9D19 - chains D and E of the 8 polymer chains in the assembly; structure by electron microscopy, 2.88 A resolution.

[Chain D]
Protein: Isoform 5 of Calcium-activated potassium channel subunit alpha-1
From: Homo sapiens
UniProtKB: Q12791 (KCMA1_HUMAN), isoform Q12791-5; residues 1-1056 here correspond to UniProt positions 66-1121 (UniProt number = residue number + 65)
Amino-acid sequence (1056 residues; row label = number of the first residue in the row):
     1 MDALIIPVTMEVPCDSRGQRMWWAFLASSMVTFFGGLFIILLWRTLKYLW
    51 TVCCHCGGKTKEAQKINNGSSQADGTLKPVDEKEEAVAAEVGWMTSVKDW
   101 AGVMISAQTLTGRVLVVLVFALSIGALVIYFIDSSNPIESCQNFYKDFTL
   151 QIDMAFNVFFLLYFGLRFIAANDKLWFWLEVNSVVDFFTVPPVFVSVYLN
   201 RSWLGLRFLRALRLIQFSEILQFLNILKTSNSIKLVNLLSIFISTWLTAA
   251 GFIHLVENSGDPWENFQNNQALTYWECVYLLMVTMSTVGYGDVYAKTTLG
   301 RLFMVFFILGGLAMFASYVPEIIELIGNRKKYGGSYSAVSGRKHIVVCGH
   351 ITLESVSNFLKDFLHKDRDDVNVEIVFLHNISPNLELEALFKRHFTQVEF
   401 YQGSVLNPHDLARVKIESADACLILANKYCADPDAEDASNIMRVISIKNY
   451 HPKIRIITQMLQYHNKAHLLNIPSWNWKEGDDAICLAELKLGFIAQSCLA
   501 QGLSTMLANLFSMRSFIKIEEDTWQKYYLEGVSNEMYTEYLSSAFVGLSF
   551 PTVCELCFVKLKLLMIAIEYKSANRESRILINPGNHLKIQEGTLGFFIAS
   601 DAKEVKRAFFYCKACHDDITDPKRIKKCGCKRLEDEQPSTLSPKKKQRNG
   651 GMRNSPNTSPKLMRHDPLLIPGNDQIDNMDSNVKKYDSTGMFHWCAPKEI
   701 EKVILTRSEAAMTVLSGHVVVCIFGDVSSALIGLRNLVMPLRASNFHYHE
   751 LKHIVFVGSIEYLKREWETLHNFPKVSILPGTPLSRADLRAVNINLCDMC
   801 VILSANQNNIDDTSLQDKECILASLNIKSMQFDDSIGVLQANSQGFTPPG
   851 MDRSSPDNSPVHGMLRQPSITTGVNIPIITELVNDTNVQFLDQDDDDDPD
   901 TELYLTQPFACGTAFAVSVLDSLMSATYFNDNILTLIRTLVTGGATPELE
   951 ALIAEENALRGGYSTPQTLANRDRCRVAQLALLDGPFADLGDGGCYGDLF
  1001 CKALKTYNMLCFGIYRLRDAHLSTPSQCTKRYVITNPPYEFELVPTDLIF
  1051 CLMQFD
Disordered / not traced: 1-18, 55-90, 570-576, 616-680, 834-870
Bound ions: K+ site 1: T287 (shared with 1 residue of chain A; 1 residue of chain B; 1 residue of chain C); K+ site 2: T287, V288 (shared with 2 residues of chain A; 2 residues of chain B; 2 residues of chain C); K+ site 3: V288, G289 (shared with 2 residues of chain A; 2 residues of chain B; 2 residues of chain C); K+ site 4: G289, Y290 (shared with 2 residues of chain A; 2 residues of chain B; 2 residues of chain C); Ca2+ site 1: D367, R514, S533, E535, S600; Mg2+: E374, E399; Ca2+ site 2: N449 (shared with 4 residues of chain A); Ca2+ site 3: Q889, D892, D895, D897 (shared with 1 residue of chain C)
Curated features (UniProtKB/Swiss-Prot):
  - region: L491 to F511 (Segment S7), L548 to I568 (Segment S8), C612 to H616 (Heme-binding motif)
  - motif: T287 to Y290 (Selectivity for potassium)
  - binding site (Mg(2+)): E374, Q397, E399
  - lipidation (S-palmitoyl cysteine): C53, C54, C56

[Chain E]
Protein: Large-conductance Ca2+-activated K+ channel beta2 subunit, Calcium-activated potassium channel subunit beta-4
From: Homo sapiens
Notes: fragment: N-terminal 45 residues of kcnmb2 ligated to kcnmb4 (devoid of N terminal first 15 residues)
UniProtKB: chimeric construct of B5BNX0, Q86W47: residues 2-44 from B5BNX0 (B5BNX0_HUMAN) positions 2-44 (same numbers); residues 45-240 from Q86W47 positions 15-210 (UniProt number = residue number - 30)
Amino-acid sequence (239 residues; each row starts with the number of its first residue):
     2 FIWTSGRTSSSYRHDEKRNIYQKIRDHDLLDKRKTVTALKAGEDKSIRLG
    52 LFLIISGVVSLFIFGFCWLSPALQDLQATEANCTVLSVQQIGEVFECTFT
   102 CGADCRGTSQYPCVQVYVNNSESNSRALLHSDEHQLLTNPKCSYIPPCKR
   152 ENQKNLESVMNWQQYWKDEIGSQPFTCYFNQHQRPDDVLLHRTHDEIVLL
   202 HCFLWPLVTFVVGVLIVVLTICAKSLAVKAEAMKKRKFS
Disordered / not traced: 14-33, 236-240
Disulfide bonds: C84-C178, C98-C149, C114-C143
Curated features (UniProtKB/Swiss-Prot):
  - glycosylation (N-linked (GlcNAc...) asparagine): N83, N120

[Interface between chain D and chain E]
Pairs across the interface (4; chain D residue first):
  S286(D) with F2(E)
  T287(D) with F2(E)
  A316(D) with T5(E)
  P320(D) with T5(E)
Other interface residues (no listed pair), chain D (6 interface residues in all): M285, E324
Other interface residues (no listed pair), chain E (4 interface residues in all): S6, T9

[Overview]
The interface between chain D and chain E involves 6 residues on one side and 4 on the other. The K+ site 2 is
built by T287(D) and V288(D). Curated annotation (UniProt) lists 3 Mg2+-binding residues on chain D.
Here chain D is Isoform 5 of Calcium-activated potassium channel subunit alpha-1 and chain E is
Large-conductance Ca2+-activated K+ channel beta2 subunit, Calcium-activated potassium channel subunit beta-4,
both from Homo sapiens. Entry 9D19 (Ca2+ bound open-inactivated hSlo1 + beta2N-beta4 channel in
detergent-conformation 3 of inactivating domain) was determined by electron microscopy, deposited together
with 9CZH, 9CZJ, 9CZK, 9CZM, 9CZO, 9CZQ and 9D18.
